6S46 - chain A; structure by X-ray diffraction, 2.75 A resolution.

Chain A:
Name: Phototropin-2
Source organism: Arabidopsis thaliana
Notes: EC 2.7.11.1
UniProtKB: P93025 (PHOT2_ARATH); residues 388-492 here = UniProt positions 388-492
Sequence (128 residues; each row starts with the number of its first residue):
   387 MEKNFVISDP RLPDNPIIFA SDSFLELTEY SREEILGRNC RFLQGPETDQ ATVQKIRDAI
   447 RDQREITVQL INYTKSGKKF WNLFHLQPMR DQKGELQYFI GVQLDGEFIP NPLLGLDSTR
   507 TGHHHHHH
Unresolved in the structure: 503-514
Sequence notes: initiating methionine (387); expression tag (493-514)
Covalently attached groups: flavin mononucleotide (FMN) linked to Cys-426
Small-molecule neighbours: FMN (flavin mononucleotide): Val-392, Ile-393, Ser-394, Asn-401, Phe-410, Asn-425, Arg-427, Leu-429, Gln-430, Val-439, Ile-442, Arg-443, Ile-446, Leu-456, Asn-458, Asn-468, Phe-470, Leu-472, Phe-485, Ile-486, Gly-487, Gln-489
Swiss-Prot annotation at these positions:
  - binding site (FMN): Asn-425, Arg-427, Gln-430, Arg-443, Asn-458, Asn-468, Phe-470, Gln-489
  - modified residue: Cys-426 (S-4a-FMN cysteine)
  - mutagenesis: Val-392 (V392T: Red-shifted emitted light fluorescence (502 nm) but normal absorption (maximum at 447 nm); when associated with K-489), Cys-426 (C426A: Severe loss of light-sensing and light-dependent autophosphorylation), Gln-489 (Q489K: Blue-shifted light absorption (maximum at 441 nm) and emitted fluorescence (487 nm). Red-shifted light emitted fluorescence (502 nm) but normal absorption (maximum at 447 nm) ...)
Reported in the primary citation:
  - binding site for flavin mononucleotide: Cys-426
  - conformationally variable residues (side-chain flip): Val-392, Ile-403, Cys-426, Leu-456, Phe-470, Gln-489

In short:
Flavin mononucleotide is covalently linked to Cys-426. From UniProt: 8 FMN-binding residues and 3 mutagenesis
sites. The paper reports a binding site for flavin mononucleotide at Cys-426; conformational variability at
Val-392, Ile-403 and Cys-426 among others.
Chain A is Phototropin-2 (Arabidopsis thaliana); the structure, Room temperature structure of the LOV2 domain
of phototropin-2 from Arabidopsis thaliana 4158 ms after initiation ..., was determined by X-ray diffraction
together with 6S45 from the same study.
